4P1Y - chains B and C of the 8 polymer chains in the assembly; structure by X-ray diffraction, 2.99 A resolution.

[Chain B]
Molecule: Gamma-hemolysin component A
From: Staphylococcus aureus
Reference sequence: P0A071 (HLGA_STAAM); residues 13-280 here correspond to UniProt positions 42-309 (UniProt number = residue number + 29)
Chain sequence (290 residues; each row starts with the number of its first residue; numbers below 1 keep their minus sign (Met-9 is residue -9)):
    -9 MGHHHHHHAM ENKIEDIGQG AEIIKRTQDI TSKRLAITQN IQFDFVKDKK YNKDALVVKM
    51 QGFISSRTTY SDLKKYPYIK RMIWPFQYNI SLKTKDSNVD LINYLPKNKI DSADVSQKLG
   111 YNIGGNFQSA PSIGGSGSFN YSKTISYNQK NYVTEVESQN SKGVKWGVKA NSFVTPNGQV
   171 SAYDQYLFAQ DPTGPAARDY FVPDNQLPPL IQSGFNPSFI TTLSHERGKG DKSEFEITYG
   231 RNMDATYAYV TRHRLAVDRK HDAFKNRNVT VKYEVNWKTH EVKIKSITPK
Disordered / not traced: -9 to 5, 115-125
Sequence notes: expression tag (-9 to 12)
What the authors report for this chain:
  - conformationally variable residues (order/disorder transition): Gly114 to Gly127

[Chain C]
Molecule: Gamma-hemolysin component B
From: Staphylococcus aureus
Reference sequence: Q931F3 (Q931F3_STAAM); residues 2-300 here correspond to UniProt positions 27-325 (UniProt number = residue number + 25)
Chain sequence (309 residues; row label = number of the first residue in the row; numbers below 1 keep their minus sign (Met-8 is residue -8)):
    -8 MGHHHHHHAM EGKITPVSVK KVDDKVTLYK TTATADSDKF KISQILTFNF IKDKSYDKDT
    52 LVLKATGNIN SGFVKPNPND YDFSKLYWGA KYNVSISSQS NDSVNVVDYA PKNQNEEFQV
   112 QNTLGYTFGG DISISNGLSG GLNGNTAFSE TINYKQESYR TTLSRNTNYK NVGWGVEAHK
   172 IMNNGAGPYG RDSFHPTYGN ELFLAGAQSS AYAGQNFIAQ HQMPLLSRSN FNPEFLSVLS
   232 HRQDGAKKSK ITVTYQREMD LYQICWNGFY WAGANYKNFK TRTFKSTYEI DWENHKVKLL
   292 DTKETENNK
Disordered / not traced: -8 to 16, 120-134, 199-201
Sequence notes: expression tag (-8 to 1); engineered mutation Ala177 (Trp202 in Q931F3), Ala198 (Arg223 in Q931F3)

[How chain B and chain C interact]
Residue-residue contacts - 95 pairs, chain B then chain C:
  Ile13(B) - Ser46(C)
  Ile14(B) - Ser46(C)
  Lys15(B) - Ser46(C)  hydrogen bond (backbone-backbone)
  Lys15(B) - Tyr47(C)
  Arg16(B) - Ser46(C)  hydrogen bond (side chain-backbone)
  Arg16(B) - Tyr47(C)
  Arg16(B) - Asp48(C)  salt bridge
  Thr17(B) - Tyr47(C)  hydrogen bond
  Thr17(B) - Lys49(C)  hydrogen bond (backbone-side chain)
  Gln18(B) - Arg233(C)
  Asp19(B) - Asn96(C)
  Asp19(B) - Val97(C)
  Asp19(B) - Val98(C)
  Thr21(B) - Asn159(C)
  Thr21(B) - Tyr160(C)  hydrogen bond (side chain-backbone)
  Thr28(B) - Thr158(C)
  Thr28(B) - Asn159(C)
  Thr28(B) - Tyr160(C)
  Asn30(B) - Val97(C)
  Asn30(B) - Val98(C)
  Gln51(B) - Asp99(C)
  Gly52(B) - Tyr100(C)
  Phe53(B) - Tyr100(C)
  Phe53(B) - Leu154(C)  hydrophobic
  Phe53(B) - Ser155(C)
  Phe53(B) - Arg156(C)
  Phe53(B) - Thr158(C)
  Ser55(B) - Arg156(C)
  Ser56(B) - Arg156(C)  hydrogen bond
  Arg57(B) - Arg156(C)
  Thr58(B) - Arg156(C)  hydrogen bond (backbone-side chain)
  Phe129(B) - Thr118(C)
  Phe129(B) - Phe119(C)  hydrogen bond (backbone-backbone)
  Asn130(B) - Tyr117(C)
  Asn130(B) - Thr118(C)
  Tyr131(B) - Gly116(C)
  Tyr131(B) - Tyr117(C)  hydrogen bond (backbone-backbone)
  Ser132(B) - Leu115(C)
  Lys133(B) - Asn113(C)
  Lys133(B) - Thr114(C)
  Lys133(B) - Leu115(C)  hydrogen bond (backbone-backbone)
  Thr134(B) - Asn113(C)
  Thr134(B) - Thr114(C)  hydrogen bond
  Ile135(B) - Val111(C)
  Ile135(B) - Gln112(C)
  Ile135(B) - Asn113(C)  hydrogen bond (backbone-backbone)
  Ser136(B) - Val111(C)
  Ser136(B) - Gln112(C)
  Tyr137(B) - Gln110(C)
  Tyr137(B) - Val111(C)  hydrogen bond (backbone-backbone)
  Tyr137(B) - Asn113(C)  hydrogen bond
  Asn138(B) - Glu108(C)
  Asn138(B) - Phe109(C)
  Asn138(B) - Gln110(C)
  Gln139(B) - Glu108(C)
  Gln139(B) - Phe109(C)  hydrogen bond (backbone-backbone)
  Gln139(B) - Val111(C)
  Lys140(B) - Glu107(C)
  Lys140(B) - Glu108(C)
  Asn141(B) - Asn106(C)  hydrogen bond (backbone-side chain)
  Asn141(B) - Glu107(C)  hydrogen bond (backbone-backbone)
  Tyr142(B) - Asn106(C)  hydrogen bond (backbone-side chain)
  Ser162(B) - Phe109(C)
  Val164(B) - Phe109(C)  hydrophobic
  Val164(B) - Ile143(C)  hydrophobic
  Val164(B) - Tyr145(C)  hydrophobic
  Gly168(B) - Ile143(C)
  Gln169(B) - Phe109(C)
  Gln169(B) - Val111(C)
  Gln169(B) - Glu141(C)  hydrogen bond
  Thr183(B) - Phe185(C)
  Pro193(B) - Asp183(C)
  Asp194(B) - Arg151(C)  hydrogen bond (backbone-side chain)
  Asn195(B) - His170(C)  hydrogen bond (side chain-backbone)
  Asn195(B) - Lys171(C)  hydrogen bond (backbone-side chain)
  Leu197(B) - Arg151(C)  hydrogen bond (backbone-side chain)
  Pro198(B) - Arg151(C)
  Pro199(B) - Asn104(C)
  Pro199(B) - Gln105(C)
  Pro199(B) - Glu107(C)
  Pro199(B) - Arg151(C)
  Leu200(B) - Gln105(C)
  Gln202(B) - Arg151(C)
  Gln202(B) - Thr153(C)  hydrogen bond
  Gln202(B) - Arg156(C)
  Gln202(B) - Glu168(C)
  Ser203(B) - Asn104(C)  hydrogen bond
  Ser203(B) - Thr153(C)
  Ser203(B) - Leu154(C)  hydrogen bond (side chain-backbone)
  Ser203(B) - Arg156(C)
  Gly204(B) - Asn104(C)  hydrogen bond (backbone-side chain)
  Asn206(B) - Tyr100(C)  hydrogen bond
  Asn206(B) - Lys103(C)
  Asn206(B) - Asn104(C)  hydrogen bond (side chain-backbone)
  Asn206(B) - Leu154(C)
Interface residues without a listed pair, chain B (53 interface residues in all): Ile20, Ser128, Phe163, Thr165, Ile201, Phe205
Interface residues without a listed pair, chain C (47 interface residues in all): Asp44, Tyr180, Gly181, Ser231

[Summary]
The interface between chain B and chain C involves 53 residues on one side and 47 on the other, with 29
hydrogen bonds and 1 salt bridge. Polar pairs include Arg16(B)-Asp48(C), Arg16(B)-Ser46(C) and
Thr17(B)-Tyr47(C). From the paper: conformational variability at Gly114(B).
Here chain B is Gamma-hemolysin component A and chain C is Gamma-hemolysin component B, both from
Staphylococcus aureus. Entry 4P1Y (Crystal structure of staphylococcal gamma-hemolysin prepore) was determined
by X-ray diffraction, deposited together with 4P1X.
